Entry 9CV7 (electron microscopy, 3.80 A resolution); this record covers chains B and C of the 5 polymer chains in the assembly.

[Chain B]
Name: ZM233 NFL TD CC3+ gp140
Source organism: Human immunodeficiency virus 1
Chain sequence (661 residues; each row starts with the number of its first residue; note: 54 numbers in that range are skipped by the numbering (no residue carries them; nothing is unmodelled there); a row labelled like 184A-184F holds insertion residues (184A, then the next letters in order)):
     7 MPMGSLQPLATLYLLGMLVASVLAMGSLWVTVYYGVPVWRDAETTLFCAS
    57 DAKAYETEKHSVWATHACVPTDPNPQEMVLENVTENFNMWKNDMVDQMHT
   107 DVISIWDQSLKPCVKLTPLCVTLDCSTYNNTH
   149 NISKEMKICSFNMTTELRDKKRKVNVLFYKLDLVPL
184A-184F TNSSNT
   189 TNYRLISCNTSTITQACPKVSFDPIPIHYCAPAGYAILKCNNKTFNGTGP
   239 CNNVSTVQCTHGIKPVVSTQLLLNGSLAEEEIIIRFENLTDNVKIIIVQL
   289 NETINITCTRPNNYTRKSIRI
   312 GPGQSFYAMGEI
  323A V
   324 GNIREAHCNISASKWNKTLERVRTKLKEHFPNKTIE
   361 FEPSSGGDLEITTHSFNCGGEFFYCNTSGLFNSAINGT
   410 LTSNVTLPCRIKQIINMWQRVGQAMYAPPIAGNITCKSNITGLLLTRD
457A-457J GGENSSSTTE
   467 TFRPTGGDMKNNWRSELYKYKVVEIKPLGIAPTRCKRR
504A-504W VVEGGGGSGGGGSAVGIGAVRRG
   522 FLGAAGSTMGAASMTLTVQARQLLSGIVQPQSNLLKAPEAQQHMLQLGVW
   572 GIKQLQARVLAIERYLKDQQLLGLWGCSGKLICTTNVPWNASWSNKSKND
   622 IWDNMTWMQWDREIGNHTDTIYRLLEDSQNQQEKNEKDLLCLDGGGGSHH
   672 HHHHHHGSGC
Unresolved in the structure: 7-30, 184A-184F, 457A-457J, 504A-504W, 547-569, 664-681
Disulfide bonds: Cys54-Cys74, Cys119-Cys205, Cys126-Cys196, Cys131-Cys157, Cys218-Cys247, Cys228-Cys239, Cys296-Cys331, Cys378-Cys445, Cys385-Cys418, Cys598-Cys604
Covalent attachments: N-acetylglucosamine (NAG) linked to Asn160, Asn197, Asn229, Asn230, Asn234, Asn262, Asn289, Asn301, Asn332, Asn386, Asn448, Asn611

[Chain C]
Name: ZM233 NFL TD CC3+ gp140
Source organism: Human immunodeficiency virus 1
Chain sequence (661 residues; each row starts with the number of its first residue; note: 58 numbers in that range are skipped by the numbering (no residue carries them; nothing is unmodelled there); a row labelled like 184A-184F holds insertion residues (184A, then the next letters in order)):
     7 MPMGSLQPLATLYLLGMLVASVLAMGSLWVTVYYGVPVWRDAETTLFCAS
    57 DAKAYETEKHSVWATHACVPTDPNPQEMVLENVTENFNMWKNDMVDQMHT
   107 DVISIWDQSLKPCVKLTPLCVTLDCSTYNNTH
   149 NISKEMKICSFNMTTELRDKKRKVNVLFYKLDLVPL
184A-184F TNSSNT
   189 TNYRLISCNTSTITQACPKVSFDPIPIHYCAPAGYAILKCNNKTFNGTGP
   239 CNNVSTVQCTHGIKPVVSTQLLLNGSLAEEEIIIRFENLTDNVKIIIVQL
   289 NETINITCTRPNNYTRKSIRI
   312 GPGQSFYAMGEI
  323A V
   324 GNIREAHCNISASKWNKTLERVRTKLKEHFPNKTIE
   361 FEPSSGGDLEITTHSFNCGGEFFYCNTSGLFNSAINGT
   410 LTSNVTLPCRIKQIINMWQRVGQAMYAPPIAGNITCKSNITGLLLTRD
457A-457J GGENSSSTTE
   467 TFRPTGGDMKNNWRSELYKYKVVEIKPLGIAPTR
500A-500Z CKRRVVEGGGGSGGGGSAVGIGAVRR
  501A G
   522 FLGAAGSTMGAASMTLTVQARQLLSGIVQPQSNLLKAPEAQQHMLQLGVW
   572 GIKQLQARVLAIERYLKDQQLLGLWGCSGKLICTTNVPWNASWSNKSKND
   622 IWDNMTWMQWDREIGNHTDTIYRLLEDSQNQQEKNEKDLLCLDGGGGSHH
   672 HHHHHHGSGC
Unresolved in the structure: 7-31, 64-69, 184A-184F, 457A-457J, 500A-500Z, 501A, 547-569, 664-681
Disulfide bonds: Cys54-Cys74, Cys119-Cys205, Cys126-Cys196, Cys131-Cys157, Cys218-Cys247, Cys228-Cys239, Cys296-Cys331, Cys378-Cys445, Cys385-Cys418, Cys598-Cys604
Covalent attachments: N-acetylglucosamine (NAG) linked to Asn88, Asn197, Asn230, Asn234, Asn241, Asn262, Asn276, Asn289, Asn293, Asn332, Asn355, Asn386, Asn413

[Interface between chain B and chain C]
Contacting residue pairs (17; chain B residue first):
  Glu164(B) - Cys196(C)  hydrogen bond
  Glu164(B) - Asn197(C)
  Leu165(B) - Arg192(C)
  Arg166(B) - Pro124(C)
  Arg308(B) - Asn197(C)
  Pro313(B) - Cys196(C)
  Pro313(B) - Asn197(C)
  Pro313(B) - Ser199(C)
  Pro313(B) - Thr200(C)
  Cys501(B) - Cys662(C)  disulfide
  Arg542(B) - Leu595(C)
  Arg542(B) - Glu647(C)  salt bridge
  Leu545(B) - Gln591(C)
  Ile573(B) - Ile573(C)  hydrophobic
  Leu576(B) - Val580(C)  hydrophobic
  Arg579(B) - Glu584(C)  salt bridge
  Ile583(B) - Leu587(C)  hydrophobic
Interface residues without a listed pair, chain B (19 interface residues in all): Asp167, Gly314, Ser534, Ser546, Tyr586, Leu587, Ile603
Interface residues without a listed pair, chain C (21 interface residues in all): Thr123, Cys126, Thr128, Gln577, Ile583, Lys588, Lys658
Disulfides between the chains: Cys501(B)-Cys662(C)

[Summary]
19 residues of chain B face 21 of chain C across their interface, with 1 disulfide bond, 1 hydrogen bond and 2
salt bridges. Polar pairs include Arg542(B)-Glu647(C), Arg579(B)-Glu584(C) and Glu164(B)-Cys196(C).
Both chains are ZM233 NFL TD CC3+ gp140 (Human immunodeficiency virus 1). Entry 9CV7 (LJF-085 Fab in complex
with HIV Env ZM233 NFL TD CC3+ trimer) was determined by electron microscopy together with 9DMF, 9CU5 and 9CU6
from the same study.
